Entry 5CSF (X-ray diffraction, 2.40 A resolution); this record covers chains A and B of the 3 polymer chains in the assembly.

== Chain A (and B) ==
Name: Protein S100-B
Organism: Homo sapiens
Notes: chain B of this document is another copy of the same molecule, construct and numbering; everything in this record applies to it too
Reference sequence: P04271 (S100B_HUMAN); residues 0-91 here correspond to UniProt positions 1-92 (UniProt number = residue number + 1)
Amino-acid sequence (95 residues; numbered -3 to 91; the number before each row is that of its first residue; numbers below 1 keep their minus sign (Gly-3 is residue -3)):
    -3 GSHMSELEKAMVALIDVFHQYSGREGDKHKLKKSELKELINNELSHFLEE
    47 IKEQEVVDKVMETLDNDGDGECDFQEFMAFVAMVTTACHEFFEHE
Not modelled in the structure: 89-91 (chain B: -3 to -2, 89-91)
Construct notes: expression tag (-3 to -1)
Ion coordination: Ca2+ site 1: Ser18, Glu21, Asp23, Lys26, Glu31; Ca2+ site 2: Asp61, Asp63, Asp65, Glu67, Glu72
UniProt features mapped onto this chain:
  - binding site (Zn(2+)): His15, His25, His85, His90
  - binding site (Ca(2+)): Ser18, Glu21, Asp23, Lys26, Glu31, Asp61, Asp63, Asp65, Glu67, Glu72
  - modified residue: Ser1 (Blocked amino end (Ser))

== How chain A and chain B interact ==
Residue-residue contacts (53):
  Gly-3(A) with Asn38(B), hydrogen bond (backbone-backbone); Ser41(B), hydrogen bond (backbone-side chain); His42(B)
  Ser-2(A) with His42(B), hydrogen bond (backbone-side chain)
  His-1(A) with His42(B)
  Met0(A) with His42(B)
  Ser1(A) with Glu39(B), hydrogen bond (side chain-backbone)
  Leu3(A) with Leu10(B), hydrophobic; Leu35(B), hydrophobic; Leu40(B), hydrophobic
  Glu4(A) with Glu39(B); Leu40(B); Ser41(B), hydrogen bond (side chain-backbone); His42(B), salt bridge; Phe43(B)
  Ala6(A) with Ala6(B)
  Met7(A) with Leu40(B), hydrophobic; Phe43(B), hydrophobic; Val77(B), hydrophobic; Val80(B), hydrophobic; Thr81(B)
  Leu10(A) with Leu3(B), hydrophobic
  Ile11(A) with Thr81(B); His85(B); Phe88(B), hydrophobic
  Leu35(A) with Leu3(B), hydrophobic
  Glu39(A) with Ser1(B), hydrogen bond (backbone-side chain); Leu3(B); Glu4(B)
  Leu40(A) with Leu3(B), hydrophobic; Glu4(B); Met7(B), hydrophobic
  Ser41(A) with Glu4(B), hydrogen bond (backbone-side chain)
  His42(A) with His-1(B); Met0(B); Glu4(B), salt bridge
  Phe43(A) with Glu4(B), hydrogen bond (backbone-side chain); Met7(B), hydrophobic; Val8(B), hydrophobic
  Phe70(A) with Thr81(B); Thr82(B); His85(B)
  Met74(A) with Ala78(B), hydrophobic; Thr81(B); Thr82(B)
  Val77(A) with Met7(B), hydrophobic
  Ala78(A) with Met74(B), hydrophobic
  Thr81(A) with Met7(B); Ile11(B); Phe70(B)
  Thr82(A) with Phe70(B)
  His85(A) with Ile11(B); Phe70(B)
Interface residues without a listed pair, chain A (32 interface residues in all): Glu2, Val8, Ala9, Val13, Phe14, Gln71, Val80, Cys84
Interface residues without a listed pair, chain B (30 interface residues in all): Ala9, Val13, Phe73, Cys84

== Summary ==
32 residues of chain A face 30 of chain B across their interface; the contacts include 8 hydrogen bonds and 2
salt bridges. Polar contacts include Glu4(A)-His42(B), Gly-3(A)-Ser41(B) and Ser-2(A)-His42(B). From UniProt:
4 Zn2+-binding residues and 10 Ca2+-binding residues on chain A.
Both chains are Protein S100-B (Homo sapiens). Entry 5CSF (S100B-RSK1 crystal structure A) was determined by
X-ray diffraction (same publication as 5CSI, 5CSJ and 5CSN).
